3CV3 - chain A; structure by X-ray diffraction, 2.25 A resolution.

# Chain A
Protein: Glucuronosyltransferase GumK
Source organism: Xanthomonas campestris pv. campestris
Notes: EC 2.4.1.17
UniProtKB: Q8GCH2 (Q8GCH2_XANCP); numbering as in UniProt (aligned over 1-400)
Sequence (406 residues; row label = number of the first residue in the row):
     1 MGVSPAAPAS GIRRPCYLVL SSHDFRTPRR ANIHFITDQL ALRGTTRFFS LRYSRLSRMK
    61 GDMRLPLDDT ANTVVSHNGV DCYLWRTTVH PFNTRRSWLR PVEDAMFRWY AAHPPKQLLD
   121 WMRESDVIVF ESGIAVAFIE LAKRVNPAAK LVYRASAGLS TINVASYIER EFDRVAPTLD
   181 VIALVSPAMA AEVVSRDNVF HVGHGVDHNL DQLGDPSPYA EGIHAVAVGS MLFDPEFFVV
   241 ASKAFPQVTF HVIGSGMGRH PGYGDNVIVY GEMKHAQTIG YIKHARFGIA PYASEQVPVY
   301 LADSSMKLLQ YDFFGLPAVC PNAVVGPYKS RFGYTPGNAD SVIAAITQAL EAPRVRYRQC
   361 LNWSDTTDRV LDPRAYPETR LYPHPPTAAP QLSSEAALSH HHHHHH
Not modelled in the structure: 1-13, 383-406
Differences from the reference sequence: engineered mutation A157 (Asp in Q8GCH2); expression tag (401-406)
Small-molecule neighbours: UDP (uridine-5'-diphosphate): R29, V228, G229, S230, M231, I253, G254, G271, E272, M273, K274, H275, T278, Y292, S305, M306, K307, Q310
Curated features (UniProtKB/Swiss-Prot):
  - binding site (UDP-alpha-D-glucuronate): S230, M231, E272, M273, Y292, M306 to Q310
  - mutagenesis: E192 (E192A: No effect on both substrate affinity and catalytic activity), D207 (D207A: No effect on both substrate affinity and catalytic activity), M231 (M231A: No effect on both substrate affinity and catalytic activity), D234 (D234A: No effect on both substrate affinity and catalytic activity), E272 (E272A: 2-fold decrease in both affinity for UDP-GlcA and catalytic activity), Y292 (Y292A: 14-fold decrease in catalytic efficiency. 25% of wild-type xanthan production), K307 (K307A: 54-fold decrease in catalytic efficiency. 30% of wild-type xanthan production), Q310 (Q310A: 19-fold decrease in affinity for UDP-GlcA but no effect on catalytic activity. 60% of wild-type xanthan production)
What the authors report for this chain:
  - mutagenesis - E272A, E272D, Y292A, K307A, Q310A: decreased catalytic activity on UDP-GlcA
  - mutagenesis - Q310A: decreased binding to UDP-GlcA
  - mutagenesis - E192A, D207A, M231A, D234A: unchanged catalytic activity
  - mutagenesis - D157A: abolished catalytic activity on UDP-GlcA

# In short
Ligands of chain A: UDP. From UniProt: 10 UDP-alpha-D-glucuronate-binding residues and 8 mutagenesis sites.
From the paper: E272A, E272D and Y292A, among others, reduce catalytic activity on UDP-GlcA; Q310A reduces
binding to UDP-GlcA; 10 substitutions were tested in all.
Chain A is Glucuronosyltransferase GumK (Xanthomonas campestris pv. campestris); the structure, Crystal
Structure of GumK mutant D157A in complex with UDP, was determined by X-ray diffraction together with 3CUY,
2Q6V and 2HY7 from the same study.
